6IUD - chains B and F of the 6 polymer chains in the assembly; structure by X-ray diffraction, 2.51 A resolution.

== Chain B ==
Molecule: SpoOJ regulator (Soj)
Source organism: Helicobacter pylori (strain ATCC 700392 / 26695)
UniProtKB: O25759 (O25759_HELPY); residues 1-264 here = UniProt positions 1-264
Sequence (276 residues; numbered -11 to 264; the number before each row is that of its first residue; numbers below 1 keep their minus sign (Met-11 is residue -11)):
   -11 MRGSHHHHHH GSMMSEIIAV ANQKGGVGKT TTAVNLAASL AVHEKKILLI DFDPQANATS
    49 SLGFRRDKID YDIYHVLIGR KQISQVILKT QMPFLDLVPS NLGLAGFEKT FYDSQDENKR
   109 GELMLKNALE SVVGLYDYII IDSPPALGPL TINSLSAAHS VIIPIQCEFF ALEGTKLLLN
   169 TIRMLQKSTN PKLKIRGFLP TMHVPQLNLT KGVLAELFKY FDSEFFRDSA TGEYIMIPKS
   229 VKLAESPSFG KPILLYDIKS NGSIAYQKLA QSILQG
Unresolved in the structure: -11 to 0
Sequence notes: initiating methionine (-11); expression tag (-10 to 0)
Ion coordination: Mg2+: Thr18 (together with ADP)
Residues lining bound ligands: ADP (adenosine-5'-diphosphate): Lys12, Gly13, Gly14, Val15, Gly16, Lys17, Thr18, Thr19, Asn45, Met190, Ile225, Pro226, Lys227, Ser228, Val229, Leu231, Ala232, Pro235
Reported in the primary citation:
  - mutagenesis - K199E, K199E/K230E (Kd 308 nM), K230E: decreased binding to the 24-nt DNA strand
  - mutagenesis - K199E/K227E/K230E/K247E: abolished binding to the 24-nt DNA strand

== Chain F ==
Molecule: 24-nt DNA strand
Sequence (24 nucleotides; numbered 1 to 24; the number before each row is that of its first residue):
     1 AGGGTGTTCC ACGTGAAACA GGGA

== How chain B and chain F interact ==
Residue-residue contacts (5; chain B residue first):
  Gln194(B) - DG15(F)  sugar contact
  Lys227(B) - DA17(F)  phosphate contact
  Ser228(B) - DA17(F)  phosphate contact
  Val229(B) - DA17(F)  hydrogen bond to the phosphate
  Glu233(B) - DA18(F)  phosphate contact
Interface residues without a listed pair, chain B (6 interface residues in all): Asn249
Interface residues without a listed pair, chain F (4 interface residues in all): DA16

== In short ==
The interface between chain B and chain F involves 6 residues on one side and 4 on the other; the contacts
include 1 hydrogen bond. Its one hydrogen-bonded contact is Val229(B)-DA17(F). The paper reports that K199E,
K199E/K230E and K230E of chain B reduce binding to the 24-nt DNA strand; K199E/K227E/K230E/K247E of chain B
abolish binding to the 24-nt DNA strand.
Here chain B is SpoOJ regulator (Soj) (Helicobacter pylori (strain ATCC 700392 / 26695)) and chain F is a
24-nt DNA strand. Entry 6IUD (Structure of Helicobacter pylori Soj-ADP complex bound to DNA) was determined by
X-ray diffraction, deposited together with 6IUC.
